PDB entry 4KYQ | X-ray diffraction, 1.64 A resolution | chain A

Chain A:
Name: Phosphoglucan phosphatase LSF2, chloroplastic
Organism: Arabidopsis thaliana
Notes: EC 3.1.3.-
Reference sequence: Q9SRK5 (LSF2_ARATH); residue numbers follow UniProt; this construct covers 79-282
Chain sequence (208 residues; row label = number of the first residue in the row):
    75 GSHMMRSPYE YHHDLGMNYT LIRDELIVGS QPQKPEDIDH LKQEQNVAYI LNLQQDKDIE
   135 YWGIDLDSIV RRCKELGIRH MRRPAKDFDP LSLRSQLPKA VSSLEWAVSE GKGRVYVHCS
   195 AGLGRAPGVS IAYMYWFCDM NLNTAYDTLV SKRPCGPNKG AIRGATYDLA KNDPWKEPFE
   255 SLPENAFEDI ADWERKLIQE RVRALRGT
Unresolved in the structure: 75-76
Sequence notes: expression tag (75-78)
Residues lining bound ligands: citrate anion (FLC): Y85, D161, F162, C193, S194, A195, G196, L197, G198, R199
Curated features (UniProtKB/Swiss-Prot):
  - motif: C193 to R199 (Glucan phosphatase signature motif CXAGXGR)
  - active site: C193 (Phosphocysteine intermediate)
  - binding site (substrate): Y83, R153 to R156, D161, S177 to W180, S194 to R199, G230, K245, E251, N259 to D263, E268
  - mutagenesis: Y83 (Y83A: Decreases starch C3 dephosphorylation. No effect on phosphatase activity with p-nitrophenyl phosphate), Y85 (Y85A: Nearly abolishes starch C3 dephosphorylation. No effect on phosphatase activity with p-nitrophenyl phosphate), Y135 (Y135A: Decreases starch C3 dephosphorylation. No effect on phosphatase activity with p-nitrophenyl phosphate), W136 (W136A: Abolishes starch C3 dephosphorylation. No effect on phosphatase activity with p-nitrophenyl phosphate), R153 (R153A: Decreases starch C3 dephosphorylation. No effect on phosphatase activity with p-nitrophenyl phosphate), M155 (M155A: Decreases starch C3 dephosphorylation. No effect on phosphatase activity with p-nitrophenyl phosphate), R157 (R157A: Decreases starch binding and starch C3 dephosphorylation. Moderate decrease of phosphatase activity with soluble substrates; when associated with A-261 ...), F162 (F162A: Decreases starch C3 dephosphorylation. No effect on phosphatase activity with p-nitrophenyl phosphate), W180 (W180A: Decreases starch C3 dephosphorylation. No effect on phosphatase activity with p-nitrophenyl phosphate), C193 (C193S: Abolishes phosphatase activity), S194 to G198 (Abolishes glucan phosphatase activity), K245 (K245A: Decreases starch C3 dephosphorylation. No effect on phosphatase activity with p-nitrophenyl phosphate), 2 further mutagenesis entries in UniProt
Reported in the primary citation:
  - catalytic residues: C193 (proposed by the authors, not directly observed)
  - mutagenesis - C193S: abolished catalytic activity on Arabidopsis starch
  - mutagenesis - Y83A, Y85A, Y135A, W136A, W136A/F162A, R153A, M155A, R157A, F162A, W180A, K245A, F261A, E268A, R280DEL/G281DEL/T282DEL: decreased catalytic activity
  - mutagenesis - W136A/F162A, R157A, R157A/F261A: decreased binding to amylopectin
  - mutagenesis - W136A/R157A/F162A/F261A: abolished binding to glucan

In short:
Ligands of chain A: citrate anion. Curated annotation (UniProt) lists active-site residue C193, 25
substrate-binding residues and 18 mutagenesis sites. The paper reports the catalytic residue C193; Y83A, Y85A
and Y135A, among others, reduce catalytic activity; 17 substitutions were tested in all.
Chain A is Phosphoglucan phosphatase LSF2, chloroplastic (Arabidopsis thaliana); the structure, Structure of a
product bound plant phosphatase, was determined by X-ray diffraction together with 4KYR from the same study.
